Entry 9DRV (X-ray diffraction, 2.46 A resolution); this record covers chains B and C of the 6 polymer chains in the assembly.

[Chain B]
Name: Phenylalanine--tRNA ligase beta subunit
Organism: Mycobacterium tuberculosis H37Rv
Notes: EC 6.1.1.20
Reference sequence: P9WFU1 (SYFB_MYCTU); residues 1-831 here = UniProt positions 1-831
Sequence (835 residues; each row starts with the number of its first residue; numbers below 1 keep their minus sign (Gln-3 is residue -3)):
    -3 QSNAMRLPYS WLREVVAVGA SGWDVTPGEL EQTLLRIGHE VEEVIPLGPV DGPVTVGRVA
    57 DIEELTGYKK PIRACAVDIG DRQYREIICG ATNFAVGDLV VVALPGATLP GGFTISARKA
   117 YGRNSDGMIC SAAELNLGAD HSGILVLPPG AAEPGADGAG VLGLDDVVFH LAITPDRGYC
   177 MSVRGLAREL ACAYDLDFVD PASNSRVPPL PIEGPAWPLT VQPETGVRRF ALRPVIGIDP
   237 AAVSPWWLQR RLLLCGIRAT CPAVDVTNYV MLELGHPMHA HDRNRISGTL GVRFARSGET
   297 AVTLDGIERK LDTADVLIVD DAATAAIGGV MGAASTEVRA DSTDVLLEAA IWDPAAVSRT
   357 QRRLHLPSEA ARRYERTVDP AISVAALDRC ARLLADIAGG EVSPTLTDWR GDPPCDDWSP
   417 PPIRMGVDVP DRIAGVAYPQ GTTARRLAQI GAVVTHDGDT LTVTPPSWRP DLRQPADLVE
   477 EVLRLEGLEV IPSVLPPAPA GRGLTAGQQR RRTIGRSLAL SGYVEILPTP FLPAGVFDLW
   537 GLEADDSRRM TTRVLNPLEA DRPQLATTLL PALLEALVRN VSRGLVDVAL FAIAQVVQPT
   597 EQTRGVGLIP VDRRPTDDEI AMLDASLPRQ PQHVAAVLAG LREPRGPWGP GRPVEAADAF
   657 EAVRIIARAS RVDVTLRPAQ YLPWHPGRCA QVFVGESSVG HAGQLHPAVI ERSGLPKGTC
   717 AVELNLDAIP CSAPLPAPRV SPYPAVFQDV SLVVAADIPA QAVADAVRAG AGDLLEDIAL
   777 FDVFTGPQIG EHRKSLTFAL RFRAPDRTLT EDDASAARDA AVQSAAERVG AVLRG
Not modelled in the structure: -3
Construct notes: expression tag (-3 to 0)
Ion coordination: Mg2+: Glu476 (shared with 1 residue of chain A)
Curated features (UniProtKB/Swiss-Prot):
  - binding site (Mg(2+)): Asp467, Asp473, Glu476, Glu477
What the authors report for this chain:
  - catalytic residues: Thr263, Asn264, Ser364 (proposed by the authors, not directly observed)
  - specificity-determining residues: Gly325, Glu344 (proposed by the authors, not directly observed)

[Chain C]
Molecule: tRNA(phe)
Sequence (77 nucleotides; row label = number of the first residue in the row):
     1 GGCCAGGUAG CUCAGUCGGU AUGAGCGUCC GCCUGAAAAG CGGAAGGUCG GCGGUUCGAU
    61 CCCGCCCCUG GCCACCA
Not modelled in the structure: 72-77

[Chain B / chain C interface]
Contacting residue pairs - 9 pairs, chain B then chain C:
  Leu554(B) with C68(C), phosphate contact
  Glu555(B) with C68(C), phosphate contact
  Ala556(B) with C67(C), hydrogen bond to the phosphate; C68(C), hydrogen bond to the phosphate
  Asp557(B) with C67(C), hydrogen bond to the sugar
  Ser578(B) with G10(C), hydrogen bond to the sugar; C11(C), sugar contact
  Arg579(B) with C11(C), hydrogen bond to the phosphate; U12(C), salt bridge to the phosphate
Interface residues without a listed pair, chain B (7 interface residues in all): His361
Interface residues without a listed pair, chain C (6 interface residues in all): G1

[In short]
7 residues of chain B and 6 residues of chain C are in contact; the contacts include 5 hydrogen bonds and 1
salt bridge. Among the polar pairs are Asp557(B)-C67(C), Ser578(B)-G10(C) and Ala556(B)-C67(C). Curated
annotation (UniProt) lists 4 Mg2+-binding residues on chain B. The paper reports catalytic residues Thr263(B),
Asn264(B) and Ser364(B); specificity determinants Gly325(B) and Glu344(B).
Chain B is Phenylalanine--tRNA ligase beta subunit (Mycobacterium tuberculosis H37Rv) and chain C is
tRNA(phe); the structure, Crystal structure of M. tuberculosis PheRS-tRNA complex bound to inhibitor D-004,
was determined by X-ray diffraction (same publication as 9DRT, 9DSX, 9DTF and 9DRS).
